3JCK - chains E and F of the 9 polymer chains in the assembly; structure by electron microscopy, 3.50 A resolution.

== Chain E ==
Protein: 26S proteasome regulatory subunit RPN8
Organism: Saccharomyces cerevisiae S288c
UniProtKB: Q08723 (RPN8_YEAST); residues 1-338 here = UniProt positions 1-338
Chain sequence (338 residues; numbered 1 to 338; the number before each row is that of its first residue):
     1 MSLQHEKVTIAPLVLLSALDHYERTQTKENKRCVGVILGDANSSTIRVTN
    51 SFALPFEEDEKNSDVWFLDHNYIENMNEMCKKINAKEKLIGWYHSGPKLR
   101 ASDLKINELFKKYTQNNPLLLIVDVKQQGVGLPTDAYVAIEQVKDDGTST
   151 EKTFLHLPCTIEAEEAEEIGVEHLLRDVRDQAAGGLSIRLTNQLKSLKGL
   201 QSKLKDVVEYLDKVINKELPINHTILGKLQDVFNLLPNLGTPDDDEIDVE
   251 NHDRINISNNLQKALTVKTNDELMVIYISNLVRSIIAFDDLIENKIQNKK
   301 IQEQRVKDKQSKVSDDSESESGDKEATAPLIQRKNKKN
Disordered / not traced: 1-2, 142-150, 240-258, 308-338
Curated features (UniProtKB/Swiss-Prot):
  - modified residue: S2 (N-acetylserine), S314 (Phosphoserine), S317 (Phosphoserine), S319 (Phosphoserine), T327 (Phosphothreonine)
Reported in the primary citation:
  - mutagenesis - K86A, K86A/K88A, K88A, Q115A: increased catalytic activity

== Chain F ==
Protein: 26S proteasome regulatory subunit RPN9
Organism: Saccharomyces cerevisiae S288c
UniProtKB: Q04062 (RPN9_YEAST); numbering as in UniProt (aligned over 1-393)
Chain sequence (393 residues; each row starts with the number of its first residue):
     1 MFNNHEIDTILSTLRMEADPSLHPLFEQFEKFYEEKLWFQLSESLTKFFD
    51 DAKSTPLRLRLYDNFVSKFYDKINQLSVVKYLLASLKDSKDFDESLKYLD
   101 DLKAQFQELDSKKQRNNGSKDHGDGILLIDSEIARTYLLKNDLVKARDLL
   151 DDLEKTLDKKDSIPLRITNSFYSTNSQYFKFKNDFNSFYYTSLLYLSTLE
   201 PSTSITLAERQQLAYDLSISALLGDKIYNFGELLHHPIMETIVNDSNYDW
   251 LFQLLNALTVGDFDKFDSLIKVQISKIPILAQHESFLRQKICLMTLIETV
   301 FVKNIRMLSFEDISKATHLPKDNVEHLVMRAISLGLLKGSIDQVNELVTI
   351 SWVQPRIISGDQITKMKDRLVEWNDQVEKLGKKMEARGQSIWV
Disordered / not traced: 1-5

== How chain E and chain F interact ==
Contacting residue pairs (52):
  E74(E) - R115(F)  salt bridge
  N77(E) - D161(F)
  K81(E) - K159(F)
  K88(E) - D158(F)  hydrogen bond (side chain-backbone)
  K88(E) - D161(F)
  L89(E) - D161(F)
  K112(E) - N116(F)  hydrogen bond
  K112(E) - K120(F)
  Y113(E) - D161(F)
  T114(E) - S162(F)  hydrogen bond (backbone-side chain)
  Q115(E) - D161(F)
  Q115(E) - S162(F)
  Q115(E) - I163(F)
  S187(E) - I391(F)
  S187(E) - V393(F)
  L190(E) - W392(F)
  T191(E) - W392(F)
  T191(E) - V393(F)  hydrogen bond (side chain-backbone)
  L194(E) - G381(F)
  L194(E) - E385(F)
  L194(E) - W392(F)  hydrophobic
  L197(E) - V377(F)
  L197(E) - M384(F)  hydrophobic
  K198(E) - E385(F)  salt bridge
  Q201(E) - N374(F)
  Q201(E) - V377(F)
  Q201(E) - E378(F)  hydrogen bond
  L204(E) - L370(F)  hydrophobic
  L204(E) - W373(F)
  L204(E) - N374(F)
  K205(E) - N374(F)
  K205(E) - E378(F)  salt bridge
  V207(E) - L370(F)  hydrophobic
  V208(E) - V371(F)  hydrophobic
  D212(E) - K367(F)
  H223(E) - H235(F)
  H223(E) - I357(F)
  L229(E) - M366(F)  hydrophobic
  Q230(E) - P355(F)
  Q230(E) - R356(F)  hydrogen bond (side chain-backbone)
  Q230(E) - I358(F)
  D231(E) - P355(F)
  F233(E) - R306(F)
  F233(E) - M366(F)  hydrophobic
  F233(E) - R369(F)
  N234(E) - R306(F)  hydrogen bond
  N234(E) - W352(F)
  N234(E) - V353(F)  hydrogen bond (side chain-backbone)
  N238(E) - I305(F)
  N238(E) - R306(F)  hydrogen bond (side chain-backbone)
  N238(E) - M307(F)
  N238(E) - T349(F)
Also at the interface, not in a pair above, chain E (35 interface residues in all): A85, L200, L211, I215, I221, L226, L239
Also at the interface, not in a pair above, chain F (40 interface residues in all): K160, F301, S351, I363, T364, L380
Interface features reported in the paper:
  - specific contacts: K88(E)-D158(F), Q115(E)-I163(F) (backbone contact)
  - interface residues, chain E: L186(E)

== Overview ==
35 residues of chain E and 40 residues of chain F are in contact, with 9 hydrogen bonds and 3 salt bridges.
Polar pairs include E74(E)-R115(F), K198(E)-E385(F) and K205(E)-E378(F). The paper describes a contact between
K88(E) and D158(F); a backbone contact between Q115(E) and I163(F). From the paper: K86A, K86A/K88A and K88A
of chain E, among others, increase catalytic activity; the interface residue L186(E).
Here chain E is 26S proteasome regulatory subunit RPN8 and chain F is 26S proteasome regulatory subunit RPN9,
both from Saccharomyces cerevisiae S288c. Entry 3JCK (Structure of the yeast 26S proteasome lid sub-complex)
was determined by electron microscopy.
